1ASP - chains A and B; structure by X-ray diffraction, 2.59 A resolution.

[Chain A (and B)]
Molecule: Ascorbate oxidase
Source organism: Cucurbita pepo var. melopepo
Notes: EC 1.10.3.3; chain B of this document is another copy of the same molecule, construct and numbering; everything in this record applies to it too
Reference sequence: P37064 (ASO_CUCPM); residue numbers follow UniProt; this construct covers 1-552
Amino-acid sequence (552 residues; row label = number of the first residue in the row):
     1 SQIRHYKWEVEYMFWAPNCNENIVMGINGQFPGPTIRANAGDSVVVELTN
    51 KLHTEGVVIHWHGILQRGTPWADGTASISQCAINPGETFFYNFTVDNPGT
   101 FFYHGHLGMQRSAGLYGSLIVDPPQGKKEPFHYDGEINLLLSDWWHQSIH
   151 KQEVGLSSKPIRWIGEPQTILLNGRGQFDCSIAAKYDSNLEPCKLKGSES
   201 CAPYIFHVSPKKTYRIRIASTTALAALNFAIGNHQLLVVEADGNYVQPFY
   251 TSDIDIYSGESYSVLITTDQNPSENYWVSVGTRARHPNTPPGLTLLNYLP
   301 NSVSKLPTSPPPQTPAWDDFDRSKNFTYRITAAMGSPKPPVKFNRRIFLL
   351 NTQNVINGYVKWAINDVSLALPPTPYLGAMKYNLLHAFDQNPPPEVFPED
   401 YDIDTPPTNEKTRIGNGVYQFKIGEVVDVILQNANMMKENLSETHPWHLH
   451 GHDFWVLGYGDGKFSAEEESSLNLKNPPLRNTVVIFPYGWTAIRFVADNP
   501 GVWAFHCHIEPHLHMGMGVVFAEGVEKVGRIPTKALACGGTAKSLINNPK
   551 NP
Swiss-Prot annotation at these positions:
  - binding site (Cu cation): His60, His62, His104, His106, His445, His448, His450, His506, Cys507, His508, His512, Met517
  - glycosylation (N-linked (GlcNAc...) asparagine): Asn92, Asn325, Asn440
Cystine bridges: Cys19-Cys201, Cys81-Cys538, Cys180-Cys193
Covalently attached groups: N-acetylglucosamine (NAG) linked to Asn92
Ion coordination: Cu ion site 1: His60, His448 (together with hydroxide ion); Cu ion site 2: His62, His104, His508; Cu ion site 3: His106, His450, His506 (together with hydrogen peroxide); Cu ion site 4: His286 (shared with His286(B) of chain B); Cu ion site 5: His445, Cys507, His512
Small-molecule neighbours:
  - hydroxide ion (OH): His60, Trp61, His62, Gly63, Ile64, His448, Leu449, His450, Gly451
  - hydrogen peroxide (PEO): His104, His106, His448, His450, His506, His508

[Chain A / chain B interface]
Pairs across the interface (14; chain A residue first):
  Ile161(A) - Ser188(B)
  Arg162(A) - Glu191(B)  salt bridge
  Trp163(A) - Asn189(B)
  Tyr186(A) - Lys438(B)
  Asp187(A) - Lys438(B)  salt bridge
  Ser188(A) - Ile161(B)
  Ser188(A) - Val360(B)
  Asn189(A) - Trp163(B)
  Glu191(A) - Ile161(B)
  Glu191(A) - Arg162(B)
  Asn288(A) - Asn288(B)  hydrogen bond
  Val360(A) - Ser188(B)
  Lys438(A) - Tyr186(B)
  Lys438(A) - Asp187(B)  salt bridge
Other interface residues (no listed pair), chain A (14 interface residues in all): Arg285, His286, Pro310
Other interface residues (no listed pair), chain B (14 interface residues in all): Arg285, His286, Glu439

[Summary]
The chain A/chain B interface involves 14 residues from each chain; the contacts include 1 hydrogen bond and 3
salt bridges. Polar pairs include Arg162(A)-Glu191(B), Asp187(A)-Lys438(B) and Asn288(A)-Asn288(B). Ligands of
chain A: hydroxide ion and hydrogen peroxide. Covalently linked N-acetylglucosamine: at Asn92(A).
Both chains are Ascorbate oxidase (Cucurbita pepo var. melopepo). Entry 1ASP (X-ray structures and mechanistic
implications of three functional derivatives of ascorbate oxidase from zucchini: reduced-, peroxide- ...) was
determined by X-ray diffraction together with 1ASO and 1ASQ from the same study.
